Entry 6VOO (electron microscopy, 3.05 A resolution); this record covers chains g and e of the 9 polymer chains in the assembly.

== Chain g ==
Protein: ATP synthase gamma chain, chloroplastic
Source organism: Spinacia oleracea
Reference sequence: P05435 (ATPG_SPIOL); residues 1-364 here = UniProt positions 1-364
Sequence (364 residues; row label = number of the first residue in the row):
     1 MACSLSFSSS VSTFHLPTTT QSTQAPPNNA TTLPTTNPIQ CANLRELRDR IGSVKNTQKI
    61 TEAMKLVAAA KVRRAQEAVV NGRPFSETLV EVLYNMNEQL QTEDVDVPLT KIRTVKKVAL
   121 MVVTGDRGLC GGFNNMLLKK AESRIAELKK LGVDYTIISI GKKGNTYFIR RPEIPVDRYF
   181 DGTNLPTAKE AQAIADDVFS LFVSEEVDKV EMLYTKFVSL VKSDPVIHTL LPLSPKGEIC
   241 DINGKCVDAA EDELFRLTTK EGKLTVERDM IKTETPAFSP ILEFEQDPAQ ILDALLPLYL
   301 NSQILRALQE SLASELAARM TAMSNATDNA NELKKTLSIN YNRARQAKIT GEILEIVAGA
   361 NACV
Not modelled in the structure: 1-41, 364
Swiss-Prot annotation at these positions:
  - active site: Cys130
From the paper describing this entry:
  - conformationally variable residues (loop rearrangement, order/disorder transition): Glu238 to Leu282, Ile271 to Glu285
  - contacts within the chain: Val79-Phe255 (hydrophobic contact), Phe217-Phe255 (pi stacking), Phe255-Ala313 (hydrophobic contact)

== Chain e ==
Protein: ATP synthase epsilon chain, chloroplastic
Source organism: Spinacia oleracea
Reference sequence: P00833 (ATPE_SPIOL); residues 1-134 here = UniProt positions 1-134
Sequence (134 residues; row label = number of the first residue in the row):
     1 MTLNLCVLTP NRSIWNSEVK EIILSTNSGQ IGVLPNHAPT ATAVDIGILR IRLNDQWLTL
    61 ALMGGFARIG NNEITILVND AERGSDIDPQ EAQQTLEIAE ANLRKAEGKR QKIEANLALR
   121 RARTRVEASN TISS
Not modelled in the structure: 132-134

== How chain g and chain e interact ==
Contacting residue pairs - 59 pairs, chain g then chain e:
  Asn81(g) - Asn11(e)
  Gly82(g) - Pro10(e)
  Gly82(g) - Asn11(e)  hydrogen bond (backbone-backbone)
  Phe85(g) - Leu8(e)
  Phe85(g) - Thr9(e)
  Phe85(g) - Pro10(e)  hydrophobic
  Phe85(g) - Leu77(e)  hydrophobic
  Phe85(g) - Val78(e)
  Thr88(g) - Leu77(e)
  Leu89(g) - Leu77(e)  hydrophobic
  Val92(g) - Phe66(e)  hydrophobic
  Arg178(g) - Arg110(e)
  Arg178(g) - Glu114(e)  salt bridge
  Thr187(g) - Asn11(e)  hydrogen bond (backbone-side chain)
  Ala188(g) - Asn11(e)
  Gln192(g) - Asn79(e)  hydrogen bond (side chain-backbone)
  Gln192(g) - Asp80(e)  hydrogen bond
  Asp196(g) - Leu117(e)
  Asp197(g) - Arg110(e)  salt bridge
  Asp197(g) - Glu114(e)
  Ser200(g) - Arg110(e)
  Ser200(g) - Glu114(e)  hydrogen bond
  Leu201(g) - Arg110(e)
  Val203(g) - Ile113(e)  hydrophobic
  Ser204(g) - Lys109(e)
  Ser204(g) - Arg110(e)
  Ser204(g) - Ile113(e)
  Glu206(g) - Arg110(e)
  Pro280(g) - Arg68(e)
  Ile281(g) - Pro39(e)
  Leu282(g) - Pro39(e)
  Leu282(g) - Thr40(e)
  Leu282(g) - Ala41(e)  hydrogen bond (backbone-backbone)
  Leu282(g) - Arg68(e)
  Glu283(g) - Pro39(e)
  Glu283(g) - Thr40(e)  hydrogen bond (backbone-side chain)
  Glu283(g) - Ala41(e)
  Phe284(g) - Thr40(e)
  Phe284(g) - Ala41(e)
  Glu285(g) - Ser28(e)
  Glu285(g) - Thr40(e)
  Glu285(g) - Ala41(e)  hydrogen bond (backbone-backbone)
  Glu285(g) - Thr42(e)
  Gln286(g) - Thr26(e)
  Gln286(g) - Asn27(e)
  Gln286(g) - Ser28(e)  hydrogen bond
  Gln286(g) - Ala43(e)
  Gln290(g) - Asn27(e)  hydrogen bond
  Gln290(g) - Ala43(e)
  Ala294(g) - Asn27(e)
  Ala294(g) - Ala43(e)  hydrophobic
  Ala294(g) - Gly65(e)
  Leu295(g) - Phe66(e)  hydrophobic
  Leu298(g) - Leu77(e)
  Leu298(g) - Val78(e)
  Leu298(g) - Asn79(e)
  Asn301(g) - Asn79(e)  hydrogen bond
  Leu305(g) - Pro10(e)
  Leu305(g) - Asn11(e)
Other interface residues (no listed pair), chain g (31 interface residues in all): Ile291
Other interface residues (no listed pair), chain e (28 interface residues in all): Ile31, Ala38, Val44, Arg121

== In short ==
31 residues of chain g and 28 residues of chain e are in contact; the contacts include 11 hydrogen bonds and 2
salt bridges. Polar pairs include Arg178(g)-Glu114(e), Asp197(g)-Arg110(e) and Thr187(g)-Asn11(e). From the
paper: conformational variability at Glu238(g) and Ile271(g); contacts within the chain involving Val79(g),
Phe255(g) and Phe217(g) among others.
Chain g is ATP synthase gamma chain, chloroplastic and chain e is ATP synthase epsilon chain, chloroplastic,
both from Spinacia oleracea; the structure, Chloroplast ATP synthase (R1, CF1), was determined by electron
microscopy (same publication as 6VM1, 6VM4, 6VMB, 6VMD, 6VMG, 6VOF and 8 further entries).
